2OYQ - chains E and A of the 3 polymer chains in the assembly; structure by X-ray diffraction, 2.86 A resolution.

[Chain E]
Molecule: Template DNA
Sequence (21 nucleotides; numbered 1 to 21; the number before each row is that of its first residue):
     1 GACCGXCTTA TGACAGCCGC G
Unresolved in the structure: 1-5
Modified / non-standard residues: 3DR (1',2'-dideoxyribofuranose-5'-phosphate) at position 6

[Chain A]
Molecule: DNA polymerase
Organism: Enterobacteria phage RB69
Notes: EC 2.7.7.7
UniProt: Q38087 (DPOL_BPR69); residue numbers follow UniProt; this construct covers 1-903
Amino-acid sequence (903 residues; each row starts with the number of its first residue):
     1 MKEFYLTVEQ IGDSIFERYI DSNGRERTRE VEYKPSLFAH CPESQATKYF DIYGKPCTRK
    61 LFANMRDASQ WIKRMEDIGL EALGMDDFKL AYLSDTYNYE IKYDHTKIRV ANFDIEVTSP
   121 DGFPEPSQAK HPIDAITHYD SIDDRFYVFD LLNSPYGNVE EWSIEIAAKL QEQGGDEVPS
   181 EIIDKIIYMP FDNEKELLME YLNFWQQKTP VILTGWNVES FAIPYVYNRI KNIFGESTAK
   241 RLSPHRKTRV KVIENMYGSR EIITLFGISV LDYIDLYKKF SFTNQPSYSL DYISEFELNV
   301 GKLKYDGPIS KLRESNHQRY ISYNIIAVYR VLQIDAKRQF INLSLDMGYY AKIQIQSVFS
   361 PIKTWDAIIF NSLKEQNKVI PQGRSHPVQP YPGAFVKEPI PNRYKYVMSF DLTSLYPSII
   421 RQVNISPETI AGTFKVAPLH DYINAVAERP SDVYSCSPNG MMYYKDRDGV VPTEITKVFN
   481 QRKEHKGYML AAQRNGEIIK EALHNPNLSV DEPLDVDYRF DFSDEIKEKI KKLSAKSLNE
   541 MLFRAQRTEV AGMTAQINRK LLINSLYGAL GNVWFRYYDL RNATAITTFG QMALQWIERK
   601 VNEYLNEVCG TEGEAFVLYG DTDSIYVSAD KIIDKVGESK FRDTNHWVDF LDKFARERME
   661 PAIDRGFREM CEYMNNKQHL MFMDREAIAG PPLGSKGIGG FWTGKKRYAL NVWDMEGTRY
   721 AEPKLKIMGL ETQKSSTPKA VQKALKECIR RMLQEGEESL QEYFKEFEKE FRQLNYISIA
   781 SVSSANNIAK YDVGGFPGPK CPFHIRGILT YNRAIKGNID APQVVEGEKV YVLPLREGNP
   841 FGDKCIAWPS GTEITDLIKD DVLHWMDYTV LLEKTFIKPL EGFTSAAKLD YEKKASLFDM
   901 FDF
Unresolved in the structure: 492-546
Differences from the reference sequence: engineered mutation Ala222 (Asp in Q38087), Ala327 (Asp in Q38087)
Residues lining bound ligands:
  - N5P (1-{2-deoxy-5-O-[(R)-hydroxy{[(R)-hydroxy(phosphonooxy)phosphoryl]oxy}phosphoryl]-beta-D-erythro-pentofuranosyl}-5-nitro -1H-indole), molecule 1: Tyr33, Lys34, Pro35, Arg59, Leu61, Asp95, Asn98, Lys374
  - N5P, molecule 2: Thr433, Phe434, Lys435, Val436, Asn459, Gly460, Met461, Arg581
UniProt features mapped onto this chain:
  - region: Thr248 to Thr264 (Beta hairpin), Lys705 to Tyr708 (Binding of DNA in B-conformation), Leu897 to Phe903 (Interaction with the polymerase clamp)
  - binding site (Mg(2+)): Asp114, Glu116, Asp411, Leu412, Asp623
  - binding site (substrate): Ser414 to Tyr416, Arg482, Lys560
  - site: Asp621 (Optimization of metal coordination by the polymerase active site), Lys706 (Optimization of metal coordination by the polymerase active site), Asp714 (Essential for viral replication)
  - mutagenesis: Leu415 (L415A/G: Decreases base selectivity by several hundred fold; L415G/F: Increased misinsertion, increased mismatch extension and inefficient proofreading; L415M: No effect on base selectivity), Leu561 (L561A: No effect on the ability to recognize damaged DNA. Increase in probability of nucleotide incorporation), Ser565 (S565G: Increased incorporation efficiency of correct dNMPs; when associated with A-567), Tyr567 (Y567A: Inserts both dCMP and dAMP opposite 8-oxoG rapidly and with equal efficiency. 100-fold increase of dAMP and dGMP when situated opposite guanidinohydantoin ...), Asp621 (D621A: Drastic decrease in the efficiency of incorporation of dGMP), Lys706 (K706A: Almost complete loss of polymerase activity), Asp714 (D714A: Complete loss of viral replication)

[Interface between chain E and chain A]
Contacting residue pairs (21):
  DT9(E) with Gly393(A), hydrogen bond to the phosphate; Ala394(A), sugar contact; Val396(A), phosphate contact; Lys706(A), base contact
  DA10(E) with Val396(A), phosphate contact; Lys705(A), salt bridge to the phosphate; Lys706(A), sugar contact
  DT11(E) with Glu398(A), phosphate contact; Lys705(A), sugar contact; Arg707(A), sugar contact
  DG12(E) with Arg707(A), salt bridge to the phosphate; Glu731(A), sugar contact
  DA13(E) with Lys878(A), salt bridge to the phosphate
  DC14(E) with Phe803(A), phosphate contact; Lys874(A), salt bridge to the phosphate
  DA15(E) with Lys800(A), phosphate contact; Cys801(A), sugar contact; Phe803(A), phosphate contact; Lys844(A), salt bridge to the phosphate
  DG16(E) with Pro799(A), phosphate contact; Lys800(A), hydrogen bond to the phosphate
Other interface residues (no listed pair), chain A (18 interface residues in all): Tyr391, Pro392, Gly798

[Overview]
8 residues of chain E and 18 residues of chain A are in contact, with 2 hydrogen bonds and 5 salt bridges.
Polar pairs include DT9(E)-Gly393(A), DG16(E)-Lys800(A) and DA10(E)-Lys705(A). Chain A binds compound N5P.
Here chain E is Template DNA and chain A is DNA polymerase (Enterobacteria phage RB69). Entry 2OYQ (Crystal
structure of RB69 gp43 in complex with DNA with 5-NIMP opposite an abasic site analog) was determined by X-ray
diffraction together with 2OZM, 2OZS and 2P5G from the same study.
